2HPP - chains H and P of the 3 polymer chains in the assembly; structure by X-ray diffraction, 3.30 A resolution.

# Chain H
Name: Alpha-thrombin heavy chain
Source organism: Homo sapiens
Notes: EC 3.4.21.5
UniProt: P00734 (THRB_HUMAN); the construct lacks a stretch of the UniProt sequence and is renumbered around it, so the offset changes along the chain: 16-36 = UniProt 364-384; 37-60 = UniProt 386-409; 61-77 = UniProt 419-435; 78-97 = UniProt 437-456; 7 more segments
Sequence (259 residues; each row starts with the number of its first residue; note: 2 numbers in that range are skipped by the numbering (no residue carries them; nothing is unmodelled there); a row labelled like 60A-60I holds insertion residues (60A, then the next letters in order)):
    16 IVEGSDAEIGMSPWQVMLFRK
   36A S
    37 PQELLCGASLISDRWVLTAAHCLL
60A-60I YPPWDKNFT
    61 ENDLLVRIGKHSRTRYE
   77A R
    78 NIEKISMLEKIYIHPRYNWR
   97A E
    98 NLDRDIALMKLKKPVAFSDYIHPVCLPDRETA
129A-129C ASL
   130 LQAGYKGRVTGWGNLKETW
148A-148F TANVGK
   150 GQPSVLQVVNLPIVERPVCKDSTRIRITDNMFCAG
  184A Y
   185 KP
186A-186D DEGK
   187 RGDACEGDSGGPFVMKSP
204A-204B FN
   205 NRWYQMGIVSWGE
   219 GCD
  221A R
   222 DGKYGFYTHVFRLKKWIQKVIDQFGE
Unresolved in the structure: 148A-148F, 246-247
Disulfides: Cys42-Cys58, Cys168-Cys182, Cys191-Cys220
Ligand contacts: d-Phe-Pro-Arg chloromethylketone (PPACK) (0G7; D-phenylalanyl-N-[(3S)-6-carbamimidamido-1-chloro-2-oxohexan-3-yl]-L-prolinamide): His57, Tyr60A, Trp60D, Glu97A, Asn98, Leu99, Ile174, Asp189, Ala190, Cys191, Glu192, Gly193, Asp194, Ser195, Val213, Ser214, Trp215, Gly216, Gly219, Cys220, Gly226
Curated features (UniProtKB/Swiss-Prot):
  - region: Ala183 to Val200 (High affinity receptor-binding region which is also known as the TP508 peptide)
  - active site (Charge relay system): His57, Asp102, Ser195
  - glycosylation: Asn60G (N-linked (GlcNAc...) (complex) asparagine)

# Chain P
Name: Prothrombin
Source organism: Bos Taurus
Notes: EC 3.4.21.5
UniProt: P00735 (THRB_BOVIN); residues 301-379 here correspond to UniProt positions 214-292 (UniProt number = residue number - 87)
Sequence (79 residues; numbered 301 to 379; the number before each row is that of its first residue):
   301 CVPDRGREYRGRLAVTTSGSRCLAWSSEQAKALSKDQDFNPAVPLAENFC
   351 RNPDGDEEGAWCYVADQPGDFEYCNLNYC
Sequence notes: conflict Asn375 (Asp288 in P00735)
Disulfides: Cys301-Cys379, Cys322-Cys362, Cys350-Cys374

# How chain H and chain P interact
Pairs across the interface (30; chain H residue first):
  Leu60(H) - Pro368(P)
  His91(H) - Pro368(P)
  Pro92(H) - Leu333(P)
  Pro92(H) - Gln337(P)
  Pro92(H) - Pro368(P)
  Pro92(H) - Gly369(P)  hydrogen bond (backbone-backbone)
  Arg93(H) - Gln337(P)  hydrogen bond
  Arg93(H) - Asp354(P)  salt bridge
  Arg93(H) - Asp356(P)  salt bridge
  Arg93(H) - Trp361(P)
  Arg93(H) - Tyr363(P)
  Arg93(H) - Phe371(P)
  Arg93(H) - Tyr373(P)
  Tyr94(H) - Gly369(P)
  Trp96(H) - Pro368(P)  hydrogen bond (side chain-backbone)
  Trp96(H) - Gly369(P)
  Arg97(H) - Gly369(P)  hydrogen bond (side chain-backbone)
  Arg97(H) - Asp370(P)  salt bridge
  Arg101(H) - Asp356(P)  salt bridge
  Arg175(H) - Glu357(P)  salt bridge
  Arg175(H) - Glu358(P)  salt bridge
  Thr177(H) - Glu357(P)
  Asp178(H) - Glu357(P)  hydrogen bond (backbone-side chain)
  Lys236(H) - Asp338(P)  salt bridge
  Trp237(H) - Asp336(P)
  Lys240(H) - Lys335(P)  hydrogen bond (side chain-backbone)
  Lys240(H) - Asp336(P)
  Lys240(H) - Gln337(P)  hydrogen bond (side chain-backbone)
  Gln244(H) - Lys335(P)  hydrogen bond
  Gln244(H) - Asp336(P)  hydrogen bond
Interface residues without a listed pair, chain H (20 interface residues in all): Ile90, Asn95, Arg165, Ile176, Val241
Interface residues without a listed pair, chain P (18 interface residues in all): Ser334, Glu372

# Summary
The interface between chain H and chain P involves 20 residues on one side and 18 on the other; the contacts
include 9 hydrogen bonds and 7 salt bridges. Polar pairs include Arg93(H)-Asp354(P), Arg93(H)-Asp356(P) and
Arg97(H)-Asp370(P). Chain H binds d-Phe-Pro-Arg chloromethylketone (PPACK).
Chain H is Alpha-thrombin heavy chain (Homo sapiens) and chain P is Prothrombin (Bos Taurus); the structure,
Structures of the noncovalent complexes of human and bovine prothrombin fragment 2 with human ppack-thrombin,
was determined by X-ray diffraction together with 2HPQ from the same study.
